Entry 9OTM (electron microscopy, 2.19 A resolution); this record covers chains F and G of the 20 polymer chains in the assembly.

== Chain F (and G) ==
Name: Glutamine synthetase
Organism: Homo sapiens
Notes: EC 6.3.1.2, 2.3.1.225; chain G of this document is another copy of the same molecule, construct and numbering; everything in this record applies to it too
Reference sequence: P15104 (GLNA_HUMAN); residues 1-373 here = UniProt positions 1-373
Chain sequence (373 residues; numbered 1 to 373; the number before each row is that of its first residue):
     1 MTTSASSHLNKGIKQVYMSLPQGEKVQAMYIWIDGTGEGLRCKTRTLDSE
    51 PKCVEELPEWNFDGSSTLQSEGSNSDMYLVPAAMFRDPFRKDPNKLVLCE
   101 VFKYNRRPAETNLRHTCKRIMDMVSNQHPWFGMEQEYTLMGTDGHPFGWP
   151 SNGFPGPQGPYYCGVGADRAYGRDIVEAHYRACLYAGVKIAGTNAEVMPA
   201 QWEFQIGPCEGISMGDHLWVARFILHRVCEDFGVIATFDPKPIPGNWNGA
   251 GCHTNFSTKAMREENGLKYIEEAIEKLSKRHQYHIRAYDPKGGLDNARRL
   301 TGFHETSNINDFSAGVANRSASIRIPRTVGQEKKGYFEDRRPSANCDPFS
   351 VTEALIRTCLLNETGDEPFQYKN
Not modelled in the structure: 1
Metal / ion sites: Mg2+ site 1: Glu134, Glu338 (together with ATP); Mg2+ site 2: Glu134, Glu203 (together with ATP)
Ligand contacts: ATP (adenosine-5'-triphosphate): Trp130, Phe131, Gly132, Met133, Glu134, Ala191, Glu203, Gln205, Ile206, Gly207, Pro208, His253, Asn255, Ser257, Arg319, Arg324, Tyr336, Glu338, Arg340
Swiss-Prot annotation at these positions:
  - region: Thr2 to Lys25 (Required for glutamine-induced ubiquitination by CRL4(CRBN) and proteasomal degradation)
  - binding site (ATP): Glu134, Glu203 to Pro208, Asn255 to Ser257, Arg319, Arg324
  - binding site (Mn(2+)): Glu134, Glu136, Glu196, Glu203, His253, Glu338
  - binding site (L-glutamate): Asn246, Trp247, Arg319, Arg340
  - binding site (ADP): Tyr336 to Glu338
  - modified residue: Thr2 (N-acetylthreonine), Lys11 (N6-acetyllysine), Lys14 (N6-acetyllysine), Tyr104 (Phosphotyrosine), Ser343 (Phosphoserine)
From the paper describing this entry:
  - binding site for glutamine: Lys52, Cys53, Glu55
  - allosteric site: Lys52, Cys53, Glu55
  - mutagenesis - K52A, C53A: unchanged growth in response to glutamine auxotrophy
  - catalytic residues: Arg299, Glu305 (citing earlier work)
  - mutagenesis - E305A (10 fold): decreased catalytic activity on ammonia
  - mutagenesis - R298A (50-fold), L300A (100 fold), H304A (5 fold), I309A: decreased catalytic activity on glutamate
  - mutagenesis - R298A, L300A: abolished growth in response to glutamine-deplete conditions
  - mutagenesis - P242*: abolished growth in response to glutamine deplete media

== Interface between chain F and chain G ==
Residue-residue contacts (73):
  Ser6(F) with Phe147(G); Tyr171(G); Gly172(G), hydrogen bond (side chain-backbone); Asp174(G)
  Leu9(F) with Phe147(G), hydrophobic; Ile175(G), hydrophobic; Phe232(G)
  Asn10(F) with Lys11(G); Phe232(G)
  Lys11(F) with Asp174(G), salt bridge
  Ile13(F) with Lys11(G); Asp231(G); Phe232(G), hydrophobic
  Lys14(F) with Asp174(G), salt bridge
  Val16(F) with Gln15(G)
  Tyr17(F) with Phe89(G); Ala178(G), hydrophobic; Arg181(G); Val228(G); Asp231(G), hydrogen bond
  Met18(F) with Arg181(G), hydrogen bond (backbone-side chain)
  Leu20(F) with Pro88(G); Lys91(G); Arg181(G), hydrogen bond (backbone-side chain)
  Pro21(F) with Tyr185(G)
  Gln22(F) with Arg181(G)
  Gln27(F) with Tyr180(G); Leu184(G)
  Asp34(F) with Arg169(G), salt bridge
  Leu40(F) with Val165(G); Arg169(G), hydrogen bond (backbone-side chain)
  Arg41(F) with Gly159(G), hydrogen bond (side chain-backbone); Pro160(G); Tyr162(G), hydrogen bond (side chain-backbone); Cys163(G); Arg169(G)
  Cys42(F) with Cys163(G), hydrogen bond (backbone-backbone)
  Lys43(F) with Thr193(G); Asn194(G)
  Thr44(F) with Gly192(G); Thr193(G), hydrogen bond (backbone-backbone)
  Arg45(F) with Tyr180(G); Ala191(G)
  Thr46(F) with Tyr180(G), hydrogen bond; Ile190(G), hydrogen bond (side chain-backbone); Ala191(G), hydrogen bond (backbone-backbone); Gly192(G)
  Asn61(F) with Arg319(G)
  Asp63(F) with Tyr162(G); Arg319(G)
  Ser65(F) with Glu305(G), hydrogen bond
  Ser66(F) with Gly159(G); Tyr162(G); Val197(G)
  Thr67(F) with Tyr162(G)
  Asn74(F) with Arg327(G), hydrogen bond
  Ser75(F) with Arg319(G)
  Asp76(F) with Ala317(G); Arg319(G); Arg327(G), salt bridge
  Tyr78(F) with Arg327(G); Thr328(G)
  Arg90(F) with Glu177(G), salt bridge; Arg181(G)
  Arg227(F) with Arg173(G)
  Glu230(F) with Val165(G); Gly166(G), hydrogen bond (side chain-backbone); Ala167(G); Ala170(G); Arg173(G), salt bridge
  Gly233(F) with Ala167(G)
  Val234(F) with Ala167(G)
  Ile235(F) with Asp168(G)
Interface residues without a listed pair, chain F (47 interface residues in all): Ser4, Ala5, Lys25, Met29, Trp32, Phe62, Ser73, Asn94, Tyr104, Phe223, His226
Interface residues without a listed pair, chain G (45 interface residues in all): Gly148, Gly164, Ala182, Arg324

== Summary ==
47 residues of chain F and 45 residues of chain G are in contact, with 15 hydrogen bonds and 6 salt bridges.
Polar pairs include Lys11(F)-Asp174(G), Lys14(F)-Asp174(G) and Asp34(F)-Arg169(G). From the paper: catalytic
residues Arg299(F) and Glu305(F); R298A, L300A and H304A of chain F, among others, reduce catalytic activity
on glutamate; 8 substitutions were tested in all.
Chain F and chain G are both Glutamine synthetase (Homo sapiens); the structure, Human glutamine synthetase
filament under turnover conditions, was determined by electron microscopy (same publication as 9OTN, 9OTO,
9OTP and 9OTQ).
